2EDA - chain A; structure by X-ray diffraction, 2.19 A resolution.

[Chain A]
Protein: Haloalkane dehalogenase
From: Xanthobacter autotrophicus
Notes: EC 3.8.1.5
UniProt: P22643 (DHLA_XANAU); residues 1-310 here = UniProt positions 1-310
Amino-acid sequence (310 residues; row label = number of the first residue in the row):
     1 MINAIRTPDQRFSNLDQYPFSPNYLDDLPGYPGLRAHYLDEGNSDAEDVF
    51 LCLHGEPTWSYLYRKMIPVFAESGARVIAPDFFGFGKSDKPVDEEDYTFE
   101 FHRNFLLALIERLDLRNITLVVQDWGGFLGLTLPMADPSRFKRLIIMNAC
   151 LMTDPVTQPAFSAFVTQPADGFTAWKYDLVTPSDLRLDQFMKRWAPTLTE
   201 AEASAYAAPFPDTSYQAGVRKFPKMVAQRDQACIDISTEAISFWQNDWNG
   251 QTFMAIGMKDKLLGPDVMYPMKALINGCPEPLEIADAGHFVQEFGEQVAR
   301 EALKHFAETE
UniProt features mapped onto this chain:
  - active site: D124 (Nucleophile), D260 (Proton donor), H289 (Proton acceptor)
  - binding site (chloride): W125, W175
From the paper describing this entry:
  - binding site for iodide ion: W125, W175
  - catalytic residues: D124, D260, H289 (citing earlier work)

[In short]
UniProt lists 3 active-site residues and chloride-binding residues W125 and W175. The paper reports catalytic
residues D124, D260 and H289; a binding site for iodide ion at W125 and W175.
Chain A is Haloalkane dehalogenase (Xanthobacter autotrophicus); the structure, Crystallographic and
fluorescence studies of the interaction of haloalkane dehalogenase with halide ions: studies with halide ...,
was determined by X-ray diffraction, deposited together with 2EDC, 1EDB and 1EDD.
